PDB entry 9DP2 | X-ray diffraction, 1.99 A resolution | chains A and E of the 4 polymer chains in the assembly

== Chain A ==
Protein: DNA repair nuclease/redox regulator APEX1, mitochondrial
Source organism: Homo sapiens
UniProt: P27695 (APEX1_HUMAN); residue numbers follow UniProt; this construct covers 43-318
Chain sequence (276 residues; row label = number of the first residue in the row):
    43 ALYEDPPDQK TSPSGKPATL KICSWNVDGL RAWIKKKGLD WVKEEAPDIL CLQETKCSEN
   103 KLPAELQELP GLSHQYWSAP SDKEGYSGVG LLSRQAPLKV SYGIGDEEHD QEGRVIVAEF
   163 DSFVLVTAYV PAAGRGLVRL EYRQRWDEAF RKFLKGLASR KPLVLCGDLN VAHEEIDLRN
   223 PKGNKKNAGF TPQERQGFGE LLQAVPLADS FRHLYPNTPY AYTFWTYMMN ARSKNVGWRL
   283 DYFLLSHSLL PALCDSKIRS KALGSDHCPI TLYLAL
Unresolved in the structure: 151
Differences from the reference sequence: engineered mutation Ala-138 (Cys in P27695), Ala-174 (Asn in P27695)
Ion coordination: Mn2+: Glu-96 (shared with 1 residue of chain D)
From the paper describing this entry:
  - conformationally variable residues (side-chain flip): Asn-212
  - mutagenesis - N174A (22,000-fold): decreased catalytic activity

== Chain E ==
Molecule: 10-nt DNA strand
Sequence (10 nucleotides; each row starts with the number of its first residue):
     1 GCTGATGCGC

== Interface between chain A and chain E ==
Pairs across the interface (5; chain A residue first):
  Tyr-128(A) with DC8(E), hydrogen bond to the base; DG9(E), sugar contact
  Ala-174(A) with DC10(E), phosphate contact
  Arg-177(A) with DC10(E), base contact
  Arg-181(A) with DC10(E), salt bridge to the phosphate
Other interface residues (no listed pair), chain A (6 interface residues in all): Lys-98, Arg-156
Other interface residues (no listed pair), chain E (4 interface residues in all): DG7

== Summary ==
6 residues of chain A and 4 residues of chain E are in contact, with 1 hydrogen bond and 1 salt bridge. Polar
contacts include Tyr-128(A)/DC8(E) and Arg-181(A)/DC10(E). From the paper: N174A of chain A reduces catalytic
activity; conformational variability at Asn-212(A).
Chain A is DNA repair nuclease/redox regulator APEX1, mitochondrial (Homo sapiens) and chain E is a 10-nt DNA
strand; the structure, APE1 N174A Product Complex with Abasic DNA, was determined by X-ray diffraction (same
publication as 9DP1, 9DP3 and 9DP4).
